8GZ7 - chains G and F of the 8 polymer chains in the assembly; structure by electron microscopy, 3.50 A resolution.

== Chain G ==
Name: Gamma-hemolysin component B
From: Staphylococcus aureus
UniProt: P0A077 (HLGB_STAAU); residues 16-300 here correspond to UniProt positions 41-325 (UniProt number = residue number + 25)
Chain sequence (271 residues; each row starts with the number of its first residue; note: 14 numbers in that range are skipped by the numbering (no residue carries them; nothing is unmodelled there)):
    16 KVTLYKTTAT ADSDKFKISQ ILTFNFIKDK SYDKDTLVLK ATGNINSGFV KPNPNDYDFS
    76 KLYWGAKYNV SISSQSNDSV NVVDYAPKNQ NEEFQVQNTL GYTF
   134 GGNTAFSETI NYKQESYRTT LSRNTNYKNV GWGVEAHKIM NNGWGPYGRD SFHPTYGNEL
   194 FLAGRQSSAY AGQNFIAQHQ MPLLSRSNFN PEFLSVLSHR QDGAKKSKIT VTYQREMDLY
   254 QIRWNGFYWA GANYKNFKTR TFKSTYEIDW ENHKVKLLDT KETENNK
Unresolved in the structure: 134

== Chain F ==
Name: Gamma-hemolysin component A
From: Staphylococcus aureus
UniProt: P0A074 (HLGA_STAAU); residues 3-280 here correspond to UniProt positions 32-309 (UniProt number = residue number + 29)
Chain sequence (265 residues; numbered 3 to 280; 13 numbers in that range are skipped by the numbering (no residue carries them; nothing is unmodelled there); the number before each row is that of its first residue):
     3 KIEDIGQGAE IIKRTQDITS KRLAITQNIQ FDFVKDKKYN KDALVVKMQG FISSRTTYSD
    63 LKKYPYIKRM IWPFQYNISL KTKDSNVDLI NYLPKNKIDS ADVSQKLGYN I
   127 GSFNYSKTIS YNQKNYVTEV ESQNSKGVKW GVKANSFVTP NGQVSAYDQY LFAQDPTGPA
   187 ARDYFVPDNQ LPPLIQSGFN PSFITTLSHE RGKGDKSEFE ITYGRNMDAT YAYVTRHRLA
   247 VDRKHDAFKN RNVTVKYEVN WKTHEVKIKS ITPK
Unresolved in the structure: 127

== Chain G / chain F interface ==
Contacting residue pairs (88):
  Ser46(G) - Ile13(F)
  Ser46(G) - Ile14(F)
  Ser46(G) - Lys15(F)  hydrogen bond (backbone-backbone)
  Ser46(G) - Arg16(F)  hydrogen bond (backbone-side chain)
  Tyr47(G) - Lys15(F)
  Tyr47(G) - Thr17(F)  hydrogen bond
  Asp48(G) - Arg16(F)  salt bridge
  Lys49(G) - Thr17(F)  hydrogen bond (side chain-backbone)
  Val97(G) - Asp19(F)
  Val97(G) - Asn30(F)  hydrogen bond (backbone-side chain)
  Val98(G) - Thr17(F)
  Val98(G) - Asp19(F)
  Val98(G) - Asn30(F)  hydrogen bond (backbone-side chain)
  Asp99(G) - Gln51(F)
  Tyr100(G) - Gly52(F)
  Tyr100(G) - Phe53(F)
  Tyr100(G) - Asn206(F)  hydrogen bond
  Lys103(G) - Asn206(F)
  Asn104(G) - Pro199(F)  hydrogen bond (side chain-backbone)
  Asn104(G) - Ser203(F)  hydrogen bond
  Asn104(G) - Gly204(F)  hydrogen bond (side chain-backbone)
  Asn104(G) - Asn206(F)  hydrogen bond (backbone-side chain)
  Gln105(G) - Pro199(F)
  Asn106(G) - Lys140(F)
  Asn106(G) - Asn141(F)  hydrogen bond (side chain-backbone)
  Asn106(G) - Tyr142(F)  hydrogen bond (side chain-backbone)
  Glu107(G) - Asn141(F)  hydrogen bond (backbone-backbone)
  Glu107(G) - Pro199(F)
  Glu108(G) - Gln139(F)
  Glu108(G) - Lys140(F)  salt bridge
  Phe109(G) - Asn138(F)
  Phe109(G) - Gln139(F)  hydrogen bond (backbone-backbone)
  Phe109(G) - Asn141(F)
  Phe109(G) - Ser162(F)
  Phe109(G) - Gln169(F)
  Gln110(G) - Ser136(F)  hydrogen bond
  Gln110(G) - Tyr137(F)  hydrogen bond (side chain-backbone)
  Gln110(G) - Asn138(F)  hydrogen bond
  Val111(G) - Ser136(F)
  Val111(G) - Tyr137(F)  hydrogen bond (backbone-backbone)
  Val111(G) - Gln169(F)
  Gln112(G) - Ile135(F)
  Gln112(G) - Ser136(F)
  Asn113(G) - Lys133(F)
  Asn113(G) - Thr134(F)
  Asn113(G) - Ile135(F)  hydrogen bond (backbone-backbone)
  Asn113(G) - Tyr137(F)  hydrogen bond
  Thr114(G) - Lys133(F)
  Thr114(G) - Thr134(F)  hydrogen bond
  Leu115(G) - Ser132(F)
  Leu115(G) - Lys133(F)  hydrogen bond (backbone-backbone)
  Gly116(G) - Tyr131(F)
  Tyr117(G) - Asn130(F)
  Tyr117(G) - Tyr131(F)  hydrogen bond (backbone-backbone)
  Thr118(G) - Ser128(F)
  Thr118(G) - Phe129(F)
  Thr118(G) - Asn130(F)  hydrogen bond
  Phe119(G) - Phe129(F)  hydrogen bond (backbone-backbone)
  Glu141(G) - Gly168(F)
  Glu141(G) - Gln169(F)
  Ile143(G) - Val164(F)  hydrophobic
  Ile143(G) - Gly168(F)
  Ile143(G) - Gln169(F)
  Tyr145(G) - Val164(F)  hydrophobic
  Arg151(G) - Asp194(F)
  Arg151(G) - Leu197(F)  hydrogen bond (side chain-backbone)
  Arg151(G) - Pro199(F)
  Arg151(G) - Gln202(F)  hydrogen bond
  Thr153(G) - Pro199(F)
  Thr153(G) - Gln202(F)
  Leu154(G) - Phe53(F)  hydrophobic
  Leu154(G) - Ser203(F)  hydrogen bond (backbone-side chain)
  Leu154(G) - Asn206(F)
  Ser155(G) - Phe53(F)
  Arg156(G) - Phe53(F)
  Arg156(G) - Ser55(F)
  Arg156(G) - Ser56(F)  hydrogen bond
  Arg156(G) - Arg57(F)
  Arg156(G) - Thr58(F)  hydrogen bond (side chain-backbone)
  Arg156(G) - Gln202(F)  hydrogen bond (side chain-backbone)
  Arg156(G) - Ser203(F)
  Thr158(G) - Thr28(F)
  Asn159(G) - Thr21(F)
  Tyr160(G) - Thr21(F)  hydrogen bond (backbone-side chain)
  His170(G) - Asn195(F)  hydrogen bond (side chain-backbone)
  Lys171(G) - Asn195(F)  hydrogen bond (side chain-backbone)
  Tyr180(G) - Asn195(F)
  Phe185(G) - Thr183(F)
Interface residues without a listed pair, chain G (45 interface residues in all): Asn96, Glu168, Gly181, Asp183, Ser184
Interface residues without a listed pair, chain F (52 interface residues in all): Lys23, Val158, Phe163, Pro193, Gln196, Pro198, Leu200, Ile201

== In short ==
45 residues of chain G face 52 of chain F across their interface, with 35 hydrogen bonds and 2 salt bridges.
Polar pairs include Asp48(G)-Arg16(F), Glu108(G)-Lys140(F) and Ser46(G)-Arg16(F).
Chain G is Gamma-hemolysin component B and chain F is Gamma-hemolysin component A, both from Staphylococcus
aureus; the structure, Octahedral supramolecular assembly of the bicomponent gamma-hemolysin octameric pore
complexes from Staphylococcus aureus Newman, was determined by electron microscopy.
